PDB entry 6Y11 | X-ray diffraction, 3.11 A resolution | chains A and J of the 16 polymer chains in the assembly

Chain A:
Name: NADH-quinone oxidoreductase subunit 7
Organism: Thermus thermophilus
Notes: EC 7.1.1.-
Reference sequence: Q56217 (NQO7_THET8); numbering as in UniProt (aligned over 1-119)
Amino-acid sequence (119 residues; row label = number of the first residue in the row):
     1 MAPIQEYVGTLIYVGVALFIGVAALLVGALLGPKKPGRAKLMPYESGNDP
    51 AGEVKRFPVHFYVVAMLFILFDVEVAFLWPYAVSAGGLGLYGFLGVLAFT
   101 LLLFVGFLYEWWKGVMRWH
Not modelled in the structure: 118-119

Chain J:
Name: NADH-quinone oxidoreductase subunit 10
Organism: Thermus thermophilus
Notes: EC 7.1.1.-
Reference sequence: Q56225 (NQO10_THET8); numbering as in UniProt (aligned over 1-176)
Amino-acid sequence (176 residues; row label = number of the first residue in the row):
     1 MSLLEGLALFLLLLSGVLVVTLRNAIHAALALILNFLVLAGVYVALDARF
    51 LGFIQVIVYAGAIVVLFLFVIMLLFAAQGEIGFDPLVRSRPLAALLALGV
   101 AGILAAGLWGLDLAFTQDLKGGLPQALGPLLYGDWLFVLLAVGFLLMAAT
   151 VVAVALVEPGKASRAKEAEKREEVAR
Not modelled in the structure: 161-176

Chain A / chain J interface:
Residue-residue contacts - 63 pairs, chain A then chain J:
  Met1(A) - Arg49(J)
  Met1(A) - Lys120(J)
  Met1(A) - Gly121(J)
  Met1(A) - Leu123(J)  hydrophobic
  Ala2(A) - Arg49(J)  hydrogen bond (backbone-side chain)
  Tyr7(A) - Val44(J)  hydrophobic
  Tyr7(A) - Arg49(J)  hydrogen bond
  Arg56(A) - Leu73(J)  hydrogen bond (side chain-backbone)
  Arg56(A) - Leu74(J)
  Arg56(A) - Phe75(J)
  Phe57(A) - Leu73(J)  hydrophobic
  Pro58(A) - Leu73(J)
  Phe61(A) - Phe69(J)
  Tyr62(A) - Leu66(J)  hydrophobic
  Tyr62(A) - Phe69(J)
  Tyr62(A) - Val70(J)  hydrophobic
  Tyr62(A) - Leu73(J)  hydrophobic
  Ala65(A) - Leu66(J)  hydrophobic
  Ala65(A) - Phe69(J)  hydrophobic
  Met66(A) - Leu66(J)  hydrophobic
  Met66(A) - Ala153(J)  hydrophobic
  Phe68(A) - Gly61(J)
  Phe68(A) - Ala62(J)  hydrophobic
  Ile69(A) - Ala62(J)
  Ile69(A) - Ile63(J)
  Ile69(A) - Leu66(J)  hydrophobic
  Leu70(A) - Thr150(J)
  Asp72(A) - Ile57(J)
  Asp72(A) - Val58(J)
  Val73(A) - Val58(J)  hydrophobic
  Val73(A) - Leu146(J)  hydrophobic
  Ala76(A) - Phe50(J)
  Ala76(A) - Ile54(J)  hydrophobic
  Phe77(A) - Leu131(J)  hydrophobic
  Phe77(A) - Tyr132(J)  hydrogen bond (backbone-side chain)
  Phe77(A) - Leu139(J)  hydrophobic
  Phe77(A) - Val142(J)  hydrophobic
  Trp79(A) - Ile54(J)  hydrophobic
  Trp79(A) - Ile57(J)  hydrophobic
  Pro80(A) - Phe50(J)  hydrophobic
  Pro80(A) - Pro124(J)  hydrophobic
  Pro80(A) - Leu131(J)  hydrophobic
  Tyr81(A) - Tyr132(J)  hydrophobic
  Val83(A) - Pro124(J)  hydrophobic
  Val83(A) - Gln125(J)
  Ser84(A) - Pro124(J)
  Ser84(A) - Gln125(J)
  Ser84(A) - Gly128(J)
  Ser84(A) - Pro129(J)
  Leu88(A) - Tyr132(J)  hydrophobic
  Gly95(A) - Leu140(J)
  Val96(A) - Tyr132(J)
  Phe99(A) - Leu139(J)  hydrophobic
  Phe99(A) - Gly143(J)
  Leu102(A) - Phe144(J)
  Leu102(A) - Met147(J)
  Leu103(A) - Gly143(J)
  Leu103(A) - Leu146(J)  hydrophobic
  Gly106(A) - Met147(J)
  Tyr109(A) - Val151(J)  hydrophobic
  Tyr109(A) - Val154(J)  hydrophobic
  Arg117(A) - Glu158(J)
  Arg117(A) - Pro159(J)
Other interface residues (no listed pair), chain A (38 interface residues in all): Ile4, Val59, Leu78, Gly92, Val105, Glu110, Lys113
Other interface residues (no listed pair), chain J (41 interface residues in all): Met72, Leu136, Ala155, Val157

Overview:
38 residues of chain A and 41 residues of chain J are in contact; the contacts include 4 hydrogen bonds. Polar
pairs include Ala2(A)-Arg49(J), Tyr7(A)-Arg49(J) and Arg56(A)-Leu73(J).
Chain A is NADH-quinone oxidoreductase subunit 7 and chain J is NADH-quinone oxidoreductase subunit 10, both
from Thermus thermophilus; the structure, Respiratory complex I from Thermus thermophilus, was determined by
X-ray diffraction, deposited together with 6I0D, 6I1P, 6Q8O, 6Q8W, 6Q8X, 6ZIY and 3 further entries.
